PDB entry 2PNM | X-ray diffraction, 2.30 A resolution | chain A

# Chain A
Name: Protease VP4
Source organism: Infectious pancreatic necrosis virus - Sp
Notes: EC 3.4.21.-; fragment: VP4hex (residues 524-716)
UniProtKB: Q703G9 (POLS_IPNVS); numbering as in UniProt (aligned over 524-716)
Amino-acid sequence (193 residues; each row starts with the number of its first residue):
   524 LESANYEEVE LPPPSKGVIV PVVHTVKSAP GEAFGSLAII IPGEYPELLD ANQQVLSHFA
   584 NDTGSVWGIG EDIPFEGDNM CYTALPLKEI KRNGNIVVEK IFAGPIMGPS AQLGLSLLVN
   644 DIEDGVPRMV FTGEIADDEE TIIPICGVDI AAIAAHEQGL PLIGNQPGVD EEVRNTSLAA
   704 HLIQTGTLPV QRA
Disordered / not traced: 548-554, 712-716
Sequence notes: modified residue (603, 630, 652); engineered mutation Ala-674 (Lys in Q703G9)
Modified / non-standard residues: Mse-603 (selenomethionine; parent Met); Mse-630 (selenomethionine; parent Met); Mse-652 (selenomethionine; parent Met)
Swiss-Prot annotation at these positions:
  - active site: Ser-633 (Nucleophile)
  - site: Arg-715, Ala-716 (Cleavage)
  - natural variant: Pro-565 (P565R: In strain: Isolate Mason), Glu-570 to Leu-571 (sequence variant, change not given here; In strain: Isolate Mason), Asp-672 (D672A: In strain: Isolate NVI-016)
  - mutagenesis: His-547 (H547S: Strongly reduced VP4-VP3 cleavage. No effect on pVP2-VP4 cleavage), Asp-573 (D573Q: No effect on polyprotein processing), Asp-585 (D585I: No effect on polyprotein processing), Asp-595 (D595L: No effect on polyprotein processing), Asp-601 (D601S: No effect on polyprotein processing), Ser-633 (S633A/Q/T: Complete loss of protease activity; S633C: Partial loss of protease activity), Asp-644 (D644I: No effect on polyprotein processing), Asp-660 to Asp-661 (No effect on polyprotein processing), Asp-672 (D672N: No effect on polyprotein processing), Ala-675 (A675D: 60% loss of pVP2-VP4 and VP4-VP3 cleavages), Ile-676 (I676A: No effect on polyprotein processing), Ala-677 (A677D: 60% loss of pVP2-VP4. Complete loss of VP4-VP3 cleavage), 12 further mutagenesis entries in UniProt
What the authors report for this chain:
  - catalytic residues: Ser-633
  - conformationally variable residues (order/disorder transition): Thr-548 to Phe-557
  - specificity-determining residues: His-547 (proposed by the authors, not directly observed)

# Summary
UniProt lists active-site residue Ser-633 and 25 mutagenesis sites. From the paper: the catalytic residue
Ser-633; the specificity determinant His-547.
Chain A is Protease VP4 (Infectious pancreatic necrosis virus - Sp); the structure, Crystal Structure of VP4
protease from infectious pancreatic necrosis virus (IPNV) in space group P6122, was determined by X-ray
diffraction, deposited together with 2PNL.
